Entry 6ZI9 (X-ray diffraction, 2.80 A resolution); this record covers chains C and M of the 4 polymer chains in the assembly.

Chain C:
Name: Photosynthetic reaction center cytochrome c subunit
From: Blastochloris viridis
UniProtKB: P07173 (CYCR_BLAVI); residues 1-336 here correspond to UniProt positions 21-356 (UniProt number = residue number + 20)
Sequence (336 residues; numbered 1 to 336; the number before each row is that of its first residue):
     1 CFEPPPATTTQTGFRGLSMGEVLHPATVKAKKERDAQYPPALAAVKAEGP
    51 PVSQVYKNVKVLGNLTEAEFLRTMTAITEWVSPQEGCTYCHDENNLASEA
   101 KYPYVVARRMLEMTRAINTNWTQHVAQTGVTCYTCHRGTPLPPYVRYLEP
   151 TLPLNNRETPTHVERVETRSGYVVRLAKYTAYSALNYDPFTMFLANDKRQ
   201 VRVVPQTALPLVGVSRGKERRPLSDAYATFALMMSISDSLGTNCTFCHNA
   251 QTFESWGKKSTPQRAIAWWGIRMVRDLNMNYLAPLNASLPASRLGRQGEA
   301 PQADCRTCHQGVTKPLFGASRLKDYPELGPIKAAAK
Unresolved in the structure: 333-336
Covalent attachments: diacyl glycerol (DGA) linked to Cys1; heme c (HEC) linked to Cys87, Cys90, Cys132, Cys135, Cys244, Cys247, Cys305, Cys308
Metal / ion sites: heme c Fe (4 sites), coordinated by Met74, His91, Met110, His124, His136, Met233, His248, His309
Ligand contacts:
  - heme c (HEC), molecule 1: Tyr56, Lys57, Asn58, Val59, Lys60, Val61, Leu62, Phe70, Leu71, Met74, Thr75, Ile77, Thr78, Val81, Ser82, Gly86, His91, Leu96, Ala97, Pro103, Tyr104, Ala107, Arg108
  - heme c (HEC), molecule 2: Ile77, Val81, Tyr89, Tyr102, Pro103, Val106, Ala107, Met110, Leu111, Met113, Thr114, Ile117, Val130, Thr131, His136, Pro140, Leu141, Pro142, Val145, Leu277, Leu282, Leu289, Arg293, Pro301, Gln302, Thr307, Leu328
  - heme c (HEC), molecule 3: Ile117, His124, Val125, Thr128, Gly129, Val130, Leu194, Ile236, Leu240, Phe246, Gln263, Ile266, Ala267, Gly270, Ile271, Met273, Val274, Leu277, Asp304, His309, Thr313, Lys314, Pro315, Gly318
  - heme c (HEC), molecule 4: Gln200, Val201, Arg202, Val203, Val204, Gln206, Thr229, Phe230, Met233, Met234, Ile236, Ser237, Leu240, Thr242, Asn243, Phe246, His248, Phe253, Glu254, Trp256, Gln263, Arg264, Ala267, Trp268, Ile271, Arg272
UniProt features mapped onto this chain:
  - binding site (heme): Met74, Cys87, Cys90, His91, Met110, His124, Cys132, Cys135, His136, Met233, Cys244, Cys247, His248, Cys305, Cys308, His309
  - site: Cys1 (Not N-palmitoylated)
  - lipidation: Cys1 (S-diacylglycerol cysteine)

Chain M:
Name: Reaction center protein M chain
From: Blastochloris viridis
UniProtKB: P06010 (RCEM_BLAVI); residues 1-323 here correspond to UniProt positions 2-324 (UniProt number = residue number + 1)
Sequence (323 residues; each row starts with the number of its first residue):
     1 ADYQTIYTQIQARGPHITVSGEWGDNDRVGKPFYSYWLGKIGDAQIGPIY
    51 LGASGIAAFAFGSTAILIILFNMAAEVHFDPLQFFRQFFWLGLYPPKAQY
   101 GMGIPPLHDGGWWLMAGLFMTLSLGSWWIRVYSRARALGLGTHIAWNFAA
   151 AIFFVLCIGCIHPTLVGSWSEGVPFGIWPHIDWLTAFSIRYGNFYYCPWH
   201 GFSIGFAYGCGLLFAAHGATILAVARFGGDREIEQITDRGTAVERAALFW
   251 RWTIGFNATIESVHRWGWFFSLMVMVSASVGILLTGTFVDNWYLWCVKHG
   301 AAPDYPAYLPATPDPASLPGAPK
Metal / ion sites: Fe ion: His217, Glu232, His264 (shared with 2 residues of chain L)
Ligand contacts:
  - bacteriochlorophyll b (BCB), molecule 1: Leu38, Met120, Phe154, Val155, Ile158, Val173, Ile177, Trp178, His180, Ile181, Trp183, Leu184
  - bacteriochlorophyll b (BCB), molecule 2: Gly62, Ala65, Ile66, Ile69, Met120, Leu124, Phe148, Ala151, Ile152, Phe154, Val155, Ile158, Phe175, Trp183, Leu184, Thr185, Phe187, Ser188, Phe194, Tyr195, Cys197, Trp199, His200, Ser203, Ile204, Ala207, Tyr208, Val274, Met275, Ala278, Gly281, Ile282
  - bacteriochlorophyll b (BCB), molecule 3: Leu184, Tyr195, Tyr208
  - bacteriochlorophyll b (BCB), molecule 4: Tyr195, His200, Gly201, Ile204, Gly205, Tyr208, Gly209, Leu212, Phe270
  - bacteriopheophytin b (BPB), molecule 1: Ile46, Ile49, Ala58, Phe59, Gly62, Ser123, Leu124, Trp127, Val131, Ile144, Asn147, Phe148, Ala151, Ser271, Val274, Met275
  - bacteriopheophytin b (BPB), molecule 2: Tyr208, Gly211, Leu212, Ala215, Ala216, Trp250, Thr253, Ile254
  - diacyl glycerol (DGA): Phe88, Phe89, Ile177
  - heptane-1,2,3-triol (HTO): Trp268, Phe269, Leu272, Met273, Val276
  - menaquinone-7 (MQ7): Leu212, Leu213, Ala216, His217, Thr220, Val243, Ala246, Ala247, Trp250, Ile254, Phe256, Asn257, Ala258, Thr259, Ile260, Val263, Trp266, Phe270
  - 15-cis-1,2-dihydroneurosporene (NS5): Ile66, Ile69, Leu70, Met73, Phe88, Trp113, Leu114, Gly117, Leu118, Met120, Thr121, Val155, Leu156, Ile158, Gly159, Cys160, Trp169, Val173, Pro174, Phe175, Gly176, Ile177, His180
UniProt features mapped onto this chain:
  - binding site ((7R,8Z)-bacteriochlorophyll b): His180, His200
  - binding site (Fe cation): His217, Glu232, His264
  - binding site (a ubiquinone): Trp250
Reported in the primary citation:
  - binding site for menaquinone-7: His217

Interface between chain C and chain M:
Residue-residue contacts (116; chain C residue first):
  Gln11(C) with Tyr308(M)
  Thr12(C) with Leu309(M)
  Gly13(C) with Tyr308(M)
  Phe14(C) with Pro306(M), hydrophobic; Tyr308(M)
  Leu17(C) with Tyr305(M)
  Val163(C) with Gln83(M)
  Arg169(C) with His78(M)
  Ser170(C) with Val77(M); Asp80(M); Gln83(M); Gln87(M), hydrogen bond (backbone-side chain)
  Val173(C) with Glu76(M); Gln87(M); Trp90(M), hydrophobic; Leu91(M), hydrophobic
  Val174(C) with Arg86(M); Gln87(M)
  Tyr182(C) with Trp90(M), hydrogen bond (backbone-side chain)
  Ser183(C) with Trp90(M)
  Ala184(C) with Trp90(M); Tyr94(M), hydrogen bond (backbone-side chain); Trp178(M), hydrophobic; Asp182(M)
  Leu185(C) with Asp182(M), hydrogen bond (backbone-side chain)
  Asn186(C) with Glu76(M); Tyr94(M); Lys97(M), hydrogen bond
  Tyr187(C) with Lys97(M)
  Arg202(C) with Asp314(M), salt bridge; Ala316(M)
  Val204(C) with Ile189(M); Asn291(M)
  Pro205(C) with Arg190(M); Asp290(M); Asn291(M), hydrogen bond (backbone-side chain)
  Gln206(C) with Leu294(M)
  Thr207(C) with Asp290(M); Asn291(M); Leu294(M)
  Ala208(C) with Val289(M); Asp290(M), hydrogen bond (backbone-backbone); Asn291(M), hydrogen bond (backbone-backbone); Leu294(M); Trp295(M); Lys298(M)
  Leu209(C) with Phe288(M); Asp290(M)
  Pro210(C) with Gly286(M); Thr287(M); Phe288(M); Val289(M); Asp290(M)
  Ser215(C) with Val166(M)
  Arg216(C) with Leu165(M); Val166(M); Gly286(M), hydrogen bond (side chain-backbone); Thr287(M), hydrogen bond (side chain-backbone)
  Gly217(C) with Gln99(M); Val166(M), hydrogen bond (backbone-backbone); Gly167(M)
  Lys218(C) with Gln99(M); Tyr100(M); Gly101(M)
  Arg220(C) with Gln99(M), hydrogen bond (backbone-side chain); Val166(M); Glu171(M), salt bridge; Arg190(M); Tyr191(M), hydrogen bond
  Arg221(C) with Gln99(M)
  Pro222(C) with Lys97(M); Gln99(M); Ser170(M)
  Leu223(C) with Ser170(M), hydrogen bond (backbone-side chain); Glu171(M); Trp183(M); Phe187(M), hydrophobic; Arg190(M)
  Ser224(C) with Lys97(M), hydrogen bond (side chain-backbone)
  Ala226(C) with Ala186(M)
  Tyr227(C) with Pro174(M); Trp183(M); Ala186(M), hydrophobic
  Phe230(C) with Thr185(M)
  Ala250(C) with Asn193(M), hydrogen bond (backbone-side chain)
  Gln251(C) with Asn193(M), hydrogen bond (backbone-side chain); Tyr196(M), hydrogen bond; Tyr293(M); Pro303(M), hydrogen bond (side chain-backbone); Tyr305(M)
  Thr252(C) with Tyr293(M)
  Glu254(C) with Asn291(M), hydrogen bond; Tyr293(M)
  Trp256(C) with Thr312(M); Pro313(M); Asp314(M); Pro315(M)
  Gly257(C) with Ala311(M); Thr312(M), hydrogen bond (backbone-backbone)
  Lys258(C) with Asp304(M), salt bridge; Tyr305(M), hydrogen bond (side chain-backbone); Ala307(M)
  Lys259(C) with Tyr293(M); Asp304(M), salt bridge
  Ser260(C) with Pro310(M); Thr312(M), hydrogen bond (backbone-side chain)
  Thr261(C) with Thr312(M), hydrogen bond (backbone-side chain)
  Pro262(C) with Pro310(M); Thr312(M)
  Ala265(C) with Thr312(M)
  Trp268(C) with Pro315(M), hydrophobic; Ala316(M), hydrophobic; Pro322(M)
  Trp269(C) with Pro322(M)
  Arg272(C) with Pro322(M); Lys323(M), hydrogen bond (side chain-backbone)
Also at the interface, not in a pair above, chain C (59 interface residues in all): Gly171, Ala177, Val203, Leu211, Asn249, Phe253, Ser255, Gln263
Also at the interface, not in a pair above, chain M (62 interface residues in all): Ala98, Gly172, Pro179, Gly192, Ala321

Summary:
59 residues of chain C and 62 residues of chain M are in contact; the contacts include 25 hydrogen bonds and 4
salt bridges. Polar contacts include Arg202(C)-Asp314(M), Arg220(C)-Glu171(M) and Lys258(C)-Asp304(M). The
paper reports a binding site for menaquinone-7 at His217(M).
Here chain C is Photosynthetic reaction center cytochrome c subunit and chain M is Reaction center protein M
chain, both from Blastochloris viridis. Entry 6ZI9 (Ultrafast Structural Response to Charge Redistribution
Within a Photosynthetic Reaction Centre - 300 ps (b) structure) was determined by X-ray diffraction, deposited
together with 6ZHW, 6ZI4, 6ZI5, 6ZI6, 6ZIA and 6ZID.
